8UCZ - chain A; structure by X-ray diffraction, 2.07 A resolution.

# Chain A
Name: Chloroplastic import inner membrane translocase subunit HP30-1
From: Arabidopsis thaliana
Notes: fragment: SAM domain
UniProtKB: Q9SCK3 (HP301_ARATH); numbering as in UniProt (aligned over 190-261)
Chain sequence (90 residues; each row starts with the number of its first residue):
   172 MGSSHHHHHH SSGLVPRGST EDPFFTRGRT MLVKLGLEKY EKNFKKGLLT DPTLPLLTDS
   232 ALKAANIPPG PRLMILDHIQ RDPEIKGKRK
Unresolved in the structure: 172-193, 258-261
Sequence notes: initiating methionine (172); expression tag (173-189); engineered mutation Ala-235 (Asp in Q9SCK3)
What the authors report for this chain:
  - mutagenesis - G241E: abolished binding to tRNA

# Overview
From the paper: G241E abolishes binding to tRNA.
Chain A is Chloroplastic import inner membrane translocase subunit HP30-1 (Arabidopsis thaliana); the
structure, Sterile Alpha Motif (SAM) domain from Tric1 from Arabidopsis thaliana - D235A mutant, was
determined by X-ray diffraction (same publication as 8UCY and 8UD0).
